3IBB - chains A and F of the 6 polymer chains in the assembly; structure by X-ray diffraction, 3.50 A resolution.

[Chain A (and F)]
Molecule: Propionyl-CoA carboxylase complex B subunit
From: Streptomyces coelicolor
Notes: chain F of this document is another copy of the same molecule, construct and numbering; everything in this record applies to it too
UniProtKB: Q9X4K7 (Q9X4K7_STRCO); numbering as in UniProt (aligned over 1-530)
Amino-acid sequence (530 residues; row label = number of the first residue in the row):
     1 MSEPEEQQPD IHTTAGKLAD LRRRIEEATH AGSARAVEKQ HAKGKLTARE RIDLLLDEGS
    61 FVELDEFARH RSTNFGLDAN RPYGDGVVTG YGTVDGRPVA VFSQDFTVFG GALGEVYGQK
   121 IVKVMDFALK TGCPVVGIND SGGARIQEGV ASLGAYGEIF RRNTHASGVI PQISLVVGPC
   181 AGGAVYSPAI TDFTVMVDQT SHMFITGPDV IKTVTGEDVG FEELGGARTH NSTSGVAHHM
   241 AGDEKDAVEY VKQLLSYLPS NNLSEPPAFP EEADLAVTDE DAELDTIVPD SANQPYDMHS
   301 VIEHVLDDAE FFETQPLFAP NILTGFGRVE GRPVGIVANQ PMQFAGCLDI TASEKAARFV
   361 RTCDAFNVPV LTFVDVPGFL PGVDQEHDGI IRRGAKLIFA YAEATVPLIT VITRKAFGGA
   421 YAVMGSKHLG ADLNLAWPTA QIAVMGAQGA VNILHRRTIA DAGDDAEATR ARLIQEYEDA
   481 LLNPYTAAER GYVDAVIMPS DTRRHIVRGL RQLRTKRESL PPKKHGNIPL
Disordered / not traced: 1-9
Sequence notes: engineered mutation A422 (Asp in Q9X4K7)
Reported in the primary citation:
  - mutagenesis - D422A: increased catalytic activity on butyryl-CoA
  - conformationally variable residues (loop rearrangement): L55 to H70, A450 to A460
  - mutagenesis - D422A (Km 300 uM): decreased catalytic activity on propionyl-CoA
  - mutagenesis - N80A, R456A, R456A/R457A: decreased stability
  - mutagenesis - N80A, R456A, R456A/R457A: abolished catalytic activity on acetyl, propionyl or butyryl-CoA

[Interface between chain A and chain F]
Pairs across the interface - 190 pairs, chain A then chain F:
  F75(A) with L454(F), hydrophobic; H455(F); Y477(F), hydrophobic
  E115(A) with R490(F), salt bridge
  I146(A) with V444(F); A450(F); I453(F), hydrophobic; L454(F), hydrophobic
  G149(A) with V444(F), hydrogen bond (backbone-backbone)
  V150(A) with T486(F); Y492(F)
  A151(A) with R490(F); Y492(F), hydrogen bond (backbone-side chain)
  L153(A) with G418(F); G419(F); Y421(F), hydrophobic
  G154(A) with H428(F)
  G157(A) with H428(F); L429(F)
  E158(A) with H428(F)
  F160(A) with I398(F), hydrophobic; L429(F), hydrophobic
  R161(A) with H428(F), hydrogen bond (side chain-backbone); L429(F), hydrogen bond (side chain-backbone)
  T164(A) with I398(F); F399(F); A402(F); E403(F); K523(F)
  H165(A) with A402(F); L520(F); K523(F), hydrogen bond (backbone-side chain)
  S167(A) with F399(F); K523(F), hydrogen bond (backbone-side chain); N527(F), hydrogen bond (side chain-backbone)
  G168(A) with K523(F); N527(F)
  V169(A) with K523(F)
  V185(A) with I391(F), hydrophobic
  Y186(A) with I391(F); G394(F); A395(F)
  A189(A) with I391(F); A395(F), hydrophobic; P529(F)
  I190(A) with I398(F), hydrophobic; F399(F), hydrophobic; N527(F); P529(F), hydrophobic
  D192(A) with N527(F), hydrogen bond
  M203(A) with E386(F); I391(F), hydrophobic
  F204(A) with E386(F)
  I205(A) with E386(F); I390(F), hydrophobic
  V214(A) with P381(F), hydrophobic
  T215(A) with P381(F)
  E217(A) with G382(F); V383(F), hydrogen bond (side chain-backbone)
  V219(A) with V383(F), hydrophobic
  E223(A) with H387(F)
  T229(A) with H387(F)
  H230(A) with E386(F); I391(F)
  T233(A) with H387(F)
  S234(A) with E386(F); H387(F), hydrogen bond (backbone-backbone); D388(F); G389(F); R392(F), hydrogen bond (backbone-side chain)
  G235(A) with R392(F), hydrogen bond (backbone-side chain)
  V236(A) with R392(F)
  N262(A) with P522(F); K523(F)
  E354(A) with R392(F), salt bridge; L530(F)
  R358(A) with N527(F), hydrogen bond (side chain-backbone); P529(F)
  R361(A) with H525(F), hydrogen bond (backbone-side chain); G526(F), hydrogen bond (side chain-backbone); N527(F); I528(F)
  T362(A) with N527(F)
  D364(A) with K524(F), salt bridge; H525(F), salt bridge
  A365(A) with H525(F), hydrogen bond (backbone-side chain); N527(F)
  F366(A) with N527(F)
  F379(A) with Y186(F); T206(F)
  P381(A) with I211(F), hydrophobic; T215(F)
  G382(A) with I211(F); E217(F); L224(F)
  V383(A) with I211(F), hydrophobic; E217(F), hydrogen bond (backbone-side chain); V219(F), hydrophobic
  D384(A) with E217(F)
  E386(A) with M203(F); F204(F); L224(F); H230(F)
  H387(A) with E223(F); T229(F); T233(F); S234(F), hydrogen bond (backbone-backbone)
  I390(A) with I205(F), hydrophobic
  I391(A) with V185(F), hydrophobic; A189(F); M203(F), hydrophobic; I205(F); H230(F); V236(F), hydrophobic
  R392(A) with S234(F), hydrogen bond (side chain-backbone); G235(F); V236(F); E354(F), salt bridge; R393(F)
  R393(A) with R393(F)
  G394(A) with Y186(F)
  A395(A) with Y186(F), hydrophobic
  K396(A) with K396(F); L530(F), hydrogen bond (side chain-backbone)
  I398(A) with F160(F), hydrophobic; Y186(F), hydrophobic
  F399(A) with T164(F); I190(F), hydrophobic
  A402(A) with R161(F); T164(F); H165(F)
  E403(A) with T164(F); H525(F)
  T405(A) with K524(F)
  V406(A) with K524(F)
  G418(A) with L153(F)
  Y421(A) with L153(F), hydrophobic
  V423(A) with Y186(F)
  H428(A) with L153(F), hydrogen bond (side chain-backbone); G154(F), hydrogen bond (side chain-backbone); G157(F); E158(F), salt bridge; R161(F), hydrogen bond (backbone-side chain)
  L429(A) with R161(F), hydrogen bond (backbone-side chain)
  G430(A) with R161(F)
  A443(A) with L153(F)
  V444(A) with I146(F), hydrophobic; G149(F)
  M445(A) with I146(F), hydrophobic
  I453(A) with I146(F), hydrophobic
  L454(A) with F75(F), hydrophobic; I146(F), hydrophobic; Q147(F)
  H455(A) with F75(F)
  Y477(A) with F75(F), hydrophobic
  R490(A) with E115(F), salt bridge
  Y492(A) with A151(F)
  L520(A) with H165(F)
  P521(A) with L129(F), hydrophobic
  P522(A) with N262(F), hydrogen bond (backbone-side chain)
  K523(A) with T164(F); H165(F), hydrogen bond (side chain-backbone); A166(F); S167(F), hydrogen bond (side chain-backbone); V169(F); N262(F)
  K524(A) with D364(F), hydrogen bond (side chain-backbone); A365(F); N367(F); T405(F), hydrogen bond; V406(F)
  H525(A) with R361(F), hydrogen bond (side chain-backbone); D364(F), salt bridge; A365(F), hydrogen bond (side chain-backbone); E403(F), salt bridge
  G526(A) with R361(F), hydrogen bond (backbone-side chain)
  N527(A) with S167(F), hydrogen bond (backbone-side chain); I190(F); R358(F), hydrogen bond; R361(F); T362(F), hydrogen bond
  I528(A) with R358(F); R361(F)
  P529(A) with A189(F); I190(F), hydrophobic; R358(F)
  L530(A) with E354(F); R361(F); K396(F); L530(F), hydrophobic
Also at the interface, not in a pair above, chain A (106 interface residues in all): Q147, G183, I211, L224, G225, N367, L380, D388, G389, G419, A422, K427, I442, A450, T486, A487
Also at the interface, not in a pair above, chain F (107 interface residues in all): V150, A155, G168, G183, D192, V210, G225, F318, F379, D384, V423, K427, G430, I442, A443, A487, P521

[Overview]
106 residues of chain A and 107 residues of chain F are in contact, with 35 hydrogen bonds and 9 salt bridges.
Among the polar pairs are E115(A)-R490(F), E354(A)-R392(F) and D364(A)-K524(F). From the paper: N80A, R456A
and R456A/R457A of chain A reduce stability; conformational variability at L55(A) and A450(A).
Chain A and chain F are both Propionyl-CoA carboxylase complex B subunit (Streptomyces coelicolor); the
structure, Propionyl-CoA Carboxylase Beta Subunit, D422A, was determined by X-ray diffraction, deposited
together with 3MFM, 3IAV and 3IB9.
